3E00 - chains A and G of the 6 polymer chains in the assembly; structure by X-ray diffraction, 3.10 A resolution.

# Chain A
Molecule: Retinoic acid receptor RXR-alpha
Source organism: Homo sapiens
UniProtKB: P19793 (RXRA_HUMAN); residue numbers follow UniProt; this construct covers 11-462
Amino-acid sequence (467 residues; row label = number of the first residue in the row; numbers below 1 keep their minus sign (Met-4 is residue -4)):
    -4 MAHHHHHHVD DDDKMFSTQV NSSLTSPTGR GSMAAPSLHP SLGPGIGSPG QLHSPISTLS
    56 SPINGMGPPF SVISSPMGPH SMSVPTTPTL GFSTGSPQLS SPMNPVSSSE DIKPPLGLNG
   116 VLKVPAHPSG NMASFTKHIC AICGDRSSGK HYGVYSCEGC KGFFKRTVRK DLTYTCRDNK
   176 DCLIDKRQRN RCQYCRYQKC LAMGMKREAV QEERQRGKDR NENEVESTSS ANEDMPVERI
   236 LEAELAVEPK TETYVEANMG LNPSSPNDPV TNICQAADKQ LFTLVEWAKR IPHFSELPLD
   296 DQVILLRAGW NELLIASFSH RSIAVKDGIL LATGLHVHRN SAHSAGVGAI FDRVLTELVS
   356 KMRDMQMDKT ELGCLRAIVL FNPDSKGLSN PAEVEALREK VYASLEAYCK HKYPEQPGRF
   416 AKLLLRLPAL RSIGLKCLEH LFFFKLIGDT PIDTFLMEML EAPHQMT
Disordered / not traced: -4 to 131, 212-225, 244-264, 456-462
Differences from the reference sequence: expression tag (-4 to 10)
Bound ions: Zn2+ site 1: Cys135, Cys138, Cys152, Cys155; Zn2+ site 2: Cys171, Cys177, Cys187, Cys190
Small-molecule neighbours: (9cis)-retinoic acid (9CR): Ile268, Ala271, Ala272, Gln275, Trp305, Asn306, Leu309, Ile310, Phe313, Arg316, Leu326, Ala327, Val342, Ile345, Phe346, Cys432, His435, Leu436
UniProt features mapped onto this chain:
  - DNA-binding region: Cys135 to Met200 (Nuclear receptor)
  - zinc finger (NR C4-type): Cys135 to Cys155, Cys171 to Cys195
  - region: Lys160 to Lys165 (Nuclear localization signal), Lys201 to Ser224 (Hinge), Arg348 to Gly368 (Required for nuclear export)
  - binding site (Zn(2+)): Cys135, Cys138, Cys152, Cys155, Cys171, Cys177, Cys187, Cys190
  - binding site (9-cis-retinoate): Arg316, Ala327
  - binding site (all-trans-retinoate): Arg316, Ala327
  - modified residue: Ser21 (Phosphoserine), Ser27 (Phosphoserine), Ser56 (Phosphoserine), Ser70 (Phosphoserine), Thr82 (Phosphothreonine), Ser129 (Phosphoserine), Lys145 (N6-acetyllysine), Ser259 (Phosphoserine), Ser260 (Phosphoserine)
  - cross-link: Lys108 (Glycyl lysine isopeptide (Lys-Gly) (interchain with G-Cter in SUMO))

# Chain G
Molecule: NCOA2 Peptide
UniProtKB: Q15596 (NCOA2_HUMAN); residues 685-697 here = UniProt positions 685-697
Amino-acid sequence (13 residues; each row starts with the number of its first residue):
   685 EKHKILHRLL QDS
Disordered / not traced: 685-687, 697

# How chain A and chain G interact
Pairs across the interface (20; chain A residue first):
  Phe277(A) with Leu693(G)
  Val280(A) with Leu693(G), hydrophobic; Leu694(G), hydrophobic
  Lys284(A) with Leu693(G)
  Leu294(A) with His691(G); Leu694(G), hydrophobic; Gln695(G)
  Gln297(A) with Leu694(G)
  Val298(A) with Leu690(G), hydrophobic; Leu694(G), hydrophobic
  Leu301(A) with Leu690(G), hydrophobic
  Arg302(A) with Leu690(G)
  Thr449(A) with Ile689(G)
  Phe450(A) with Ile689(G), hydrophobic; Leu690(G), hydrophobic; Leu693(G), hydrophobic
  Glu453(A) with Lys688(G), hydrogen bond (side chain-backbone); Ile689(G), hydrogen bond (side chain-backbone); Leu690(G), hydrogen bond (side chain-backbone)
  Met454(A) with Leu690(G), hydrophobic
Also at the interface, not in a pair above, chain G (8 interface residues in all): Asp696

# Overview
12 residues of chain A and 8 residues of chain G are in contact, with 3 hydrogen bonds. Among the polar pairs
are Glu453(A)-Lys688(G), Glu453(A)-Ile689(G) and Glu453(A)-Leu690(G). Ligands of chain A: (9cis)-retinoic
acid.
Here chain A is Retinoic acid receptor RXR-alpha (Homo sapiens) and chain G is NCOA2 Peptide. Entry 3E00
(Intact PPAR gamma - RXR alpha Nuclear Receptor Complex on DNA bound with GW9662, 9-cis Retinoic ...) was
determined by X-ray diffraction (same publication as 3DZU and 3DZY).
